Entry 5T16 (X-ray diffraction, 2.78 A resolution); this record covers chains A and G of the 8 polymer chains in the assembly.

Chain A:
Name: Ribonuclease 3
Source organism: Saccharomyces cerevisiae (strain ATCC 204508 / S288c)
Notes: EC 3.1.26.3
UniProtKB: Q02555 (RNT1_YEAST); residues 184-459 here = UniProt positions 184-459
Chain sequence (276 residues; row label = number of the first residue in the row):
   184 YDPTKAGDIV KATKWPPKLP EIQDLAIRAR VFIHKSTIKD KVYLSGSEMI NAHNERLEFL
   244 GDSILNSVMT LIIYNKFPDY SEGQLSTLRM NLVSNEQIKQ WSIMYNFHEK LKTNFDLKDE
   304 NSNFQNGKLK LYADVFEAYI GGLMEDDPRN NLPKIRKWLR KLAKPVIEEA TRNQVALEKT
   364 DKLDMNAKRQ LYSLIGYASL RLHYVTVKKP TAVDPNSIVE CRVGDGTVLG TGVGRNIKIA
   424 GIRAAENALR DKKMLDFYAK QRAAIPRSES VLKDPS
From the paper describing this entry:
  - conformationally variable residues (domain motion): Gly409

Chain G:
Molecule: RNA substrate analog
Sequence (34 nucleotides; each row starts with the number of its first residue):
     1 GCXAUGUCAU GUCAUGAGUC CAUGGCAUGG CAUG
Modified residues: 73W (5'-O-[(dithiophosphono)]cytidine) at position 3

Chain A / chain G interface:
Residue-residue contacts - 45 pairs, chain A then chain G:
  Gly266(A) - A4(G)  phosphate contact
  Gly266(A) - U5(G)  phosphate contact
  Ser269(A) - A4(G)  sugar contact
  Thr270(A) - A4(G)  hydrogen bond to the sugar
  Thr270(A) - U5(G)  sugar contact
  Met273(A) - A4(G)  sugar contact
  Lys371(A) - U23(G)  hydrogen bond to the phosphate
  Lys371(A) - G24(G)  salt bridge to the phosphate
  Arg372(A) - U15(G)  hydrogen bond to the base
  Arg372(A) - G16(G)  sugar contact
  Arg372(A) - U23(G)  hydrogen bond to the base
  Gln373(A) - A17(G)  hydrogen bond to the base
  Tyr375(A) - G16(G)  base contact
  Tyr375(A) - U19(G)  hydrogen bond to the phosphate
  Tyr375(A) - C21(G)  hydrogen bond to the sugar
  Tyr375(A) - A22(G)  sugar contact
  Ser376(A) - G16(G)  hydrogen bond to the sugar
  Ser376(A) - A17(G)  sugar contact
  Leu377(A) - A17(G)  base contact
  Gly379(A) - G18(G)  hydrogen bond to the sugar
  Tyr380(A) - G18(G)  sugar contact
  Tyr380(A) - U19(G)  phosphate contact
  Ala381(A) - U19(G)  hydrogen bond to the phosphate
  Ala381(A) - C21(G)  sugar contact
  Tyr387(A) - U23(G)  phosphate contact
  Pro393(A) - G6(G)  phosphate contact
  Ala395(A) - U33(G)  sugar contact
  Arg418(A) - G6(G)  salt bridge to the phosphate
  Asn419(A) - G6(G)  hydrogen bond to the phosphate
  Asn419(A) - U7(G)  phosphate contact
  Ile420(A) - U7(G)  hydrogen bond to the phosphate
  Ile420(A) - C8(G)  phosphate contact
  Lys421(A) - G24(G)  hydrogen bond to the phosphate
  Lys421(A) - G25(G)  salt bridge to the phosphate
  Arg445(A) - G18(G)  hydrogen bond to the base
  Ala446(A) - G18(G)  base contact
  Ile448(A) - G18(G)  hydrogen bond to the base
  Arg450(A) - G18(G)  hydrogen bond to the sugar
  Ser453(A) - G18(G)  hydrogen bond to the base
  Ser453(A) - U19(G)  phosphate contact
  Val454(A) - U19(G)  phosphate contact
  Val454(A) - C20(G)  hydrogen bond to the sugar
  Leu455(A) - C20(G)  base contact
  Lys456(A) - C21(G)  phosphate contact
  Lys456(A) - A22(G)  salt bridge to the phosphate
Other interface residues (no listed pair), chain A (33 interface residues in all): Gln267, Ala359, Leu385, Lys392, Pro449
Other interface residues (no listed pair), chain G (19 interface residues in all): 73W_3, A14

Overview:
Chain A and chain G form an interface of 33 and 19 residues respectively, with 18 hydrogen bonds and 4 salt
bridges. Among the polar pairs are Arg372(A)-U15(G), Arg372(A)-U23(G) and Gln373(A)-A17(G). From the paper:
conformational variability at Gly409(A).
Here chain A is Ribonuclease 3 (Saccharomyces cerevisiae (strain ATCC 204508 / S288c)) and chain G is RNA
substrate analog. Entry 5T16 (Crystal structure of yeast RNase III (Rnt1p) complexed with a non-hydrolyzable
RNA substrate analog) was determined by X-ray diffraction.
